Entry 3RZH (X-ray diffraction, 2.25 A resolution); this record covers chains A and C of the 3 polymer chains in the assembly.

== Chain A ==
Molecule: Alpha-ketoglutarate-dependent dioxygenase alkB homolog 2
From: Homo sapiens
Notes: EC 1.14.11.-
UniProt: Q6NS38 (ALKB2_HUMAN); residues 56-261 here = UniProt positions 56-261
Sequence (209 residues; row label = number of the first residue in the row):
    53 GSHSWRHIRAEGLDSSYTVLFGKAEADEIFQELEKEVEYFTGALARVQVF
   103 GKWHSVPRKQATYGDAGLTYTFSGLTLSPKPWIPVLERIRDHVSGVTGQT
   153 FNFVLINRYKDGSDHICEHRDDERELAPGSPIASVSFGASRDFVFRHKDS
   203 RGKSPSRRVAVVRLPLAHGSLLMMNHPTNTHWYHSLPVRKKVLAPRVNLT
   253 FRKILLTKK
Unresolved in the structure: 53-54, 204-206, 259-261
Sequence notes: expression tag (53-55); engineered mutation Ser-67 (Cys in Q6NS38), Ser-165 (Cys in Q6NS38), Cys-169 (Gly in Q6NS38), Ser-192 (Cys in Q6NS38)
Small-molecule neighbours: propane-1-thiol (XL3): His-167, Cys-169, Glu-170
Curated features (UniProtKB/Swiss-Prot):
  - binding site (substrate): Phe-102 to Lys-104, Tyr-122 to Phe-124, Asp-174
  - binding site (2-oxoglutarate): Asn-159, Tyr-161, His-171, His-236, Arg-248, Thr-252, Arg-254
  - binding site (Fe cation): His-171, Asp-173, His-236
Reported in the primary citation:
  - mutagenesis - V101G/F102A: abolished catalytic activity
  - mutagenesis - V101A, F102A: decreased catalytic activity on 1-meA
  - mutagenesis - V101A, F102A: decreased catalytic activity on 3-meC

== Chain C ==
Molecule: 13-nt DNA strand
Sequence (13 nucleotides; each row starts with the number of its first residue):
   272 TCGCAGTGAGACA

== Chain A / chain C interface ==
Residue-residue contacts - 12 pairs, chain A then chain C:
  Phe-102(A) / DT278(C)  stacking on the base
  Phe-102(A) / DG279(C)  sugar contact
  Phe-102(A) / DA280(C)  base contact
  Gly-103(A) / DA280(C)  sugar contact
  Lys-104(A) / DA280(C)  salt bridge to the phosphate
  Arg-198(A) / DC275(C)  salt bridge to the phosphate
  Val-240(A) / DC273(C)  phosphate contact
  Arg-241(A) / DC273(C)  phosphate contact
  Arg-241(A) / DG274(C)  salt bridge to the phosphate
  Lys-242(A) / DC273(C)  hydrogen bond to the phosphate
  Lys-243(A) / DT272(C)  hydrogen bond to the phosphate
  Lys-243(A) / DC273(C)  salt bridge to the phosphate
Interface residues without a listed pair, chain A (12 interface residues in all): Arg-176, Arg-203, Arg-215, Pro-239
Interface residues without a listed pair, chain C (9 interface residues in all): DA276, DA284

== In short ==
12 residues of chain A and 9 residues of chain C are in contact, with 2 hydrogen bonds, 4 salt bridges and 1
aromatic stacking contact. Among the polar pairs are Lys-242(A)/DC273(C), Lys-243(A)/DT272(C) and
Lys-104(A)/DA280(C). From the paper: V101A and F102A of chain A reduce catalytic activity on 1-meA; V101A and
F102A of chain A reduce catalytic activity on 3-meC.
Here chain A is Alpha-ketoglutarate-dependent dioxygenase alkB homolog 2 (Homo sapiens) and chain C is a 13-nt
DNA strand. Entry 3RZH (Duplex Interrogation by a Direct DNA Repair Protein in the Search of Damage) was
determined by X-ray diffraction, deposited together with 3RZG, 3RZJ, 3RZK, 3RZL, 3RZM, 3S57 and 3S5A.
